PDB entry 3WL3 | X-ray diffraction, 2.00 A resolution | chains A and B of the 3 polymer chains in the assembly

== Chain A (and B) ==
Protein: Putative uncharacterized protein PH0499
From: Pyrococcus horikoshii
Notes: chain B of this document is another copy of the same molecule, construct and numbering; everything in this record applies to it too
UniProt: O58235 (O58235_PYRHO); residue numbers follow UniProt; this construct covers 1-272
Sequence (272 residues; row label = number of the first residue in the row):
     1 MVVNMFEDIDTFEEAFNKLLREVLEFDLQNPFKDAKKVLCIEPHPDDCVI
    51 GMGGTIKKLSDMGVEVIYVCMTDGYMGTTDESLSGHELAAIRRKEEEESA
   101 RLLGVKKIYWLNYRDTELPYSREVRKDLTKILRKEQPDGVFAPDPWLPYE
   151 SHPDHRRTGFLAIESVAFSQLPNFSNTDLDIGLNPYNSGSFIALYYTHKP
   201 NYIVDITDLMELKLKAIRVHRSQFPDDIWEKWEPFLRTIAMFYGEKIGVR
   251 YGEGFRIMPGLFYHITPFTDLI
Disordered / not traced: 1-5 (chain B: 1-7)
Metal / ion sites: Zn2+: His44, Asp47, His155 (together with phosphate ion)

== Interface between chain A and chain B ==
Pairs across the interface - 79 pairs, chain A then chain B:
  Phe6(A) with Glu233(B), hydrogen bond (backbone-side chain); Pro234(B), hydrophobic; Arg237(B); Thr238(B)
  Glu7(A) with Glu211(B); Arg237(B), salt bridge; Arg250(B), hydrogen bond (backbone-side chain); Tyr251(B)
  Asp8(A) with Arg250(B)
  Ile9(A) with Met241(B); Arg250(B), hydrogen bond (backbone-side chain)
  Thr11(A) with Met241(B)
  Phe12(A) with Thr238(B); Met241(B), hydrophobic; Phe242(B); Glu245(B)
  Glu13(A) with Glu245(B)
  Ala15(A) with Thr238(B); Met241(B), hydrophobic
  Phe16(A) with Thr238(B)
  Leu19(A) with Thr238(B)
  Val23(A) with Lys231(B); Pro234(B), hydrophobic
  Tyr120(A) with Pro153(B); Arg156(B), hydrogen bond; Arg157(B)
  Arg122(A) with Glu117(B), salt bridge
  Trp146(A) with Tyr149(B), hydrophobic; Glu150(B)
  Phe160(A) with Arg156(B)
  Ile163(A) with Ser151(B)
  Glu164(A) with Ser151(B); Pro153(B); Arg156(B), salt bridge
  Phe168(A) with Thr116(B)
  Leu171(A) with Met76(B); Thr78(B)
  Pro172(A) with Thr78(B); Thr79(B)
  Asn173(A) with Tyr75(B); Met76(B); Thr78(B); Leu83(B), hydrogen bond (side chain-backbone); Ser84(B); Gly85(B)
  Phe174(A) with Met76(B), hydrogen bond (backbone-side chain); Thr116(B)
  Leu179(A) with Glu81(B)
  Pro185(A) with Glu81(B)
  Lys199(A) with Tyr149(B)
  Arg256(A) with Tyr149(B), hydrogen bond
  Met258(A) with Tyr149(B), hydrophobic
  Leu261(A) with Trp232(B); Phe235(B), hydrophobic
  Tyr263(A) with Tyr149(B); Glu150(B); Ser151(B), hydrogen bond (backbone-side chain)
  His264(A) with Glu150(B), salt bridge; His152(B); His155(B); Phe235(B)
  Ile265(A) with Ile50(B), hydrophobic; Leu147(B), hydrophobic; Glu150(B), hydrogen bond (backbone-side chain); His155(B); Tyr196(B); Trp232(B), hydrophobic; Phe235(B), hydrophobic
  Thr266(A) with Leu147(B); Phe235(B)
  Pro267(A) with Thr197(B); His198(B), hydrogen bond (backbone-side chain); Phe242(B); Tyr243(B)
  Phe268(A) with Thr238(B); Ile239(B), hydrophobic; Phe242(B), hydrophobic
  Thr269(A) with Tyr149(B)
  Asp270(A) with His198(B), salt bridge
Other interface residues (no listed pair), chain A (41 interface residues in all): Leu24, Arg125, Asp144, Gln170, Phe262
Other interface residues (no listed pair), chain B (41 interface residues in all): Asp80, Pro148, Glu230

== In short ==
Chain A and chain B each contribute 41 residues to their interface, with 10 hydrogen bonds and 5 salt bridges.
Polar contacts include Glu7(A)-Arg237(B), Arg122(A)-Glu117(B) and Glu164(A)-Arg156(B). His44(A), Asp47(A) and
His155(A) coordinate Zn2+.
Both chains are Putative uncharacterized protein PH0499 (Pyrococcus horikoshii). Entry 3WL3
(N,N'-diacetylchitobiose deacetylase from Pyrococcus horikoshii) was determined by X-ray diffraction (same
publication as 3WE7 and 3WL4).
